Entry 5LSF (X-ray diffraction, 2.10 A resolution); this record covers chains A and C of the 4 polymer chains in the assembly.

== Chain A ==
Molecule: VP1
Source organism: Sacbrood virus
Reference sequence: Q9WCE9 (Q9WCE9_9VIRU); residues 1-243 here correspond to UniProt positions 756-998 (UniProt number = residue number + 755)
Sequence (243 residues; each row starts with the number of its first residue):
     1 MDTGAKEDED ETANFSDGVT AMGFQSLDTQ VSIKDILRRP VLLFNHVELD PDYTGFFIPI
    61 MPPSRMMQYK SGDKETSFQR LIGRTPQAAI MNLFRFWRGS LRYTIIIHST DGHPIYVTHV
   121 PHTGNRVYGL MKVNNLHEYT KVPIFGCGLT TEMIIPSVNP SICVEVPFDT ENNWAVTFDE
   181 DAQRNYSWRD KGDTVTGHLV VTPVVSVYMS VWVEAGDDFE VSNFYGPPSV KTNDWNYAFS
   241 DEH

== Chain C ==
Molecule: VP3
Source organism: Sacbrood virus
Reference sequence: I1U3P9 (I1U3P9_9VIRU); residues 1-273 here correspond to UniProt positions 429-701 (UniProt number = residue number + 428)
Sequence (273 residues; each row starts with the number of its first residue):
     1 DKPKDVSSIT IIPKPRLGFP HGKGKSDAVA MRVNPVALTS FQDVSAYPDE PRTTLDIARI
    61 WGLRSTFNWG SGDEHGKELF NTVLDPGLRF YDQDYEGQIT PMEYVTGLYN FWSGPIELRF
   121 DFVSNAFHTG TVIISAEYNR SSTNTDECQS HSTYTKTFHL GEQKSVHFTV PYIYDTVVRR
   181 NTASAYLPVT DYDKVDNVSR AQAMGIRAES KMRVKVRVVN VLRPVASTTS TIEVLVYMRG
   241 GKNYALHGLK QSTYWPSNSV VPIDSFPPDG YDP
Differences from the reference sequence: variant D43 (Glu471 in I1U3P9)

== Interface between chain A and chain C ==
Residue-residue contacts (244):
  M1(A) - D49(C)
  M1(A) - P51(C)
  M1(A) - I60(C)  hydrophobic
  D2(A) - I60(C)
  T3(A) - R59(C)  hydrogen bond (side chain-backbone)
  T3(A) - I60(C)
  T3(A) - W61(C)  hydrogen bond (backbone-backbone)
  T3(A) - R239(C)
  G4(A) - W61(C)
  G4(A) - R119(C)  hydrogen bond (backbone-side chain)
  A5(A) - W61(C)
  D8(A) - R119(C)  salt bridge
  D8(A) - H167(C)
  D10(A) - K156(C)  salt bridge
  D10(A) - Q163(C)  hydrogen bond
  D10(A) - S165(C)
  D10(A) - V166(C)
  D10(A) - H167(C)  hydrogen bond (side chain-backbone)
  T12(A) - K156(C)  hydrogen bond
  A13(A) - K156(C)  hydrogen bond (backbone-side chain)
  N14(A) - K156(C)  hydrogen bond
  N14(A) - H167(C)  hydrogen bond
  N14(A) - F168(C)
  N14(A) - T169(C)
  F15(A) - Y154(C)
  F15(A) - T155(C)
  F15(A) - F168(C)  hydrophobic
  F15(A) - T169(C)
  F15(A) - P171(C)  hydrophobic
  S16(A) - P115(C)
  S16(A) - T169(C)
  D17(A) - P115(C)
  D17(A) - K242(C)  salt bridge
  D17(A) - N243(C)  hydrogen bond (backbone-side chain)
  G18(A) - N243(C)  hydrogen bond (backbone-side chain)
  T20(A) - N243(C)
  A21(A) - S113(C)
  A21(A) - V177(C)
  A21(A) - V178(C)  hydrophobic
  M22(A) - A245(C)  hydrophobic
  M22(A) - L246(C)
  F24(A) - V177(C)  hydrophobic
  D28(A) - H247(C)  hydrogen bond (backbone-side chain)
  Q30(A) - Y109(C)  hydrogen bond (backbone-side chain)
  Q30(A) - H247(C)
  Q30(A) - G248(C)  hydrogen bond (side chain-backbone)
  Q30(A) - L249(C)  hydrogen bond (side chain-backbone)
  V31(A) - T53(C)
  V31(A) - T54(C)  hydrogen bond (backbone-backbone)
  V31(A) - L55(C)  hydrophobic
  V31(A) - Y109(C)
  V31(A) - L246(C)
  I33(A) - P51(C)
  I33(A) - R52(C)  hydrogen bond (backbone-backbone)
  I33(A) - T53(C)
  I33(A) - I57(C)  hydrophobic
  D35(A) - G22(C)
  D35(A) - K23(C)  salt bridge
  I36(A) - T54(C)
  I36(A) - Y109(C)
  R38(A) - H21(C)
  R38(A) - G22(C)
  R39(A) - H21(C)
  R39(A) - L249(C)
  P40(A) - F19(C)
  R65(A) - P256(C)
  R65(A) - N258(C)  hydrogen bond (side chain-backbone)
  R65(A) - S259(C)  hydrogen bond (side chain-backbone)
  M66(A) - P262(C)
  M66(A) - I263(C)  hydrogen bond (backbone-backbone)
  Q68(A) - P256(C)  hydrogen bond (side chain-backbone)
  Q68(A) - V260(C)
  Q68(A) - P262(C)
  Y69(A) - T190(C)
  Y69(A) - D191(C)  hydrogen bond
  K70(A) - V260(C)  hydrogen bond (side chain-backbone)
  S71(A) - T190(C)
  S71(A) - D191(C)  hydrogen bond
  S71(A) - Y192(C)
  D73(A) - P262(C)
  R80(A) - T190(C)  hydrogen bond
  R80(A) - D191(C)  salt bridge
  L81(A) - Y186(C)  hydrophobic
  L81(A) - Q251(C)
  R84(A) - L187(C)
  R84(A) - Q251(C)
  R84(A) - S252(C)  hydrogen bond (backbone-backbone)
  R84(A) - T253(C)  hydrogen bond (side chain-backbone)
  R84(A) - W255(C)
  P86(A) - L108(C)  hydrophobic
  P86(A) - K250(C)
  A89(A) - Y104(C)  hydrogen bond (backbone-side chain)
  A89(A) - L108(C)  hydrophobic
  I90(A) - L108(C)  hydrophobic
  N92(A) - Y104(C)
  N92(A) - P256(C)
  L93(A) - I57(C)  hydrophobic
  L93(A) - Y104(C)  hydrophobic
  F94(A) - P51(C)  hydrophobic
  R98(A) - T39(C)
  R98(A) - S40(C)  hydrogen bond (side chain-backbone)
  R98(A) - F41(C)
  R98(A) - V44(C)
  G99(A) - T39(C)
  G99(A) - F41(C)
  S100(A) - R32(C)
  S100(A) - T39(C)
  R102(A) - S26(C)  hydrogen bond
  R102(A) - A28(C)
  T104(A) - R16(C)
  V117(A) - M31(C)
  H119(A) - M31(C)
  G124(A) - F266(C)
  N125(A) - F266(C)
  N125(A) - P267(C)
  R126(A) - I263(C)
  R126(A) - D264(C)  salt bridge
  R126(A) - S265(C)
  R126(A) - F266(C)  hydrogen bond (backbone-backbone)
  R126(A) - Y271(C)
  V127(A) - S265(C)
  V127(A) - F266(C)
  V127(A) - P268(C)
  Y128(A) - I263(C)
  Y128(A) - S265(C)  hydrogen bond (backbone-side chain)
  M131(A) - P268(C)  hydrophobic
  T150(A) - M31(C)
  E152(A) - V29(C)
  E152(A) - M31(C)
  N159(A) - P15(C)  hydrogen bond (side chain-backbone)
  S161(A) - P15(C)  hydrogen bond (side chain-backbone)
  S161(A) - R16(C)  hydrogen bond
  I162(A) - R16(C)
  C163(A) - R16(C)
  C163(A) - A28(C)
  C163(A) - V29(C)  hydrogen bond (backbone-backbone)
  V164(A) - V29(C)
  E165(A) - V29(C)  hydrogen bond (backbone-backbone)
  E165(A) - A30(C)
  E165(A) - M31(C)  hydrogen bond (backbone-backbone)
  E165(A) - R32(C)  salt bridge
  P167(A) - M31(C)
  P167(A) - R32(C)
  F168(A) - T39(C)
  N173(A) - V44(C)
  W174(A) - V44(C)
  W174(A) - S45(C)
  W174(A) - A46(C)
  W174(A) - Y47(C)
  E180(A) - S259(C)  hydrogen bond (backbone-side chain)
  D181(A) - V261(C)
  A182(A) - V261(C)
  A182(A) - P262(C)
  A182(A) - I263(C)  hydrophobic
  A182(A) - D264(C)
  A182(A) - Y271(C)  hydrogen bond (backbone-side chain)
  Q183(A) - V261(C)
  Q183(A) - P262(C)  hydrogen bond (side chain-backbone)
  Q183(A) - D264(C)
  Q183(A) - Y271(C)
  R184(A) - Y271(C)
  N185(A) - Y271(C)  hydrogen bond (side chain-backbone)
  W188(A) - F266(C)  hydrophobic
  W188(A) - Y271(C)
  K191(A) - F266(C)
  K191(A) - Y271(C)  hydrogen bond
  W212(A) - F19(C)  hydrophobic
  D218(A) - R32(C)  salt bridge
  D218(A) - L38(C)
  D218(A) - T39(C)  hydrogen bond
  D218(A) - F41(C)
  F219(A) - F41(C)
  E220(A) - F41(C)
  E220(A) - A46(C)
  V221(A) - A46(C)
  S222(A) - Y47(C)
  S222(A) - E50(C)
  N223(A) - E50(C)  hydrogen bond (backbone-side chain)
  F224(A) - E50(C)  hydrogen bond (backbone-side chain)
  F224(A) - P51(C)  hydrophobic
  F224(A) - I60(C)  hydrophobic
  P227(A) - I99(C)
  P228(A) - Y104(C)
  S229(A) - G97(C)
  S229(A) - Q98(C)
  S229(A) - P256(C)
  S229(A) - S257(C)  hydrogen bond (backbone-backbone)
  V230(A) - E96(C)
  V230(A) - G97(C)  hydrogen bond (backbone-backbone)
  V230(A) - I99(C)  hydrophobic
  V230(A) - Y104(C)  hydrophobic
  V230(A) - Y254(C)  hydrophobic
  V230(A) - W255(C)
  V230(A) - S257(C)  hydrogen bond (backbone-side chain)
  K231(A) - Y95(C)
  K231(A) - E96(C)
  K231(A) - Y192(C)  hydrogen bond
  K231(A) - T253(C)
  K231(A) - Y254(C)
  K231(A) - W255(C)  hydrogen bond (backbone-backbone)
  K231(A) - S257(C)
  T232(A) - D94(C)
  T232(A) - Y95(C)  hydrogen bond (backbone-backbone)
  T232(A) - T253(C)  hydrogen bond (side chain-backbone)
  T232(A) - Y254(C)
  T232(A) - W255(C)
  N233(A) - D94(C)
  N233(A) - L187(C)
  N233(A) - Y192(C)
  N233(A) - W255(C)
  D234(A) - A183(C)
  D234(A) - S184(C)  hydrogen bond
  D234(A) - L187(C)
  D234(A) - T253(C)
  W235(A) - Y91(C)
  W235(A) - D92(C)
  W235(A) - Q93(C)  hydrogen bond (side chain-backbone)
  W235(A) - D94(C)  hydrogen bond
  W235(A) - R207(C)  hydrogen bond (backbone-side chain)
  N236(A) - V195(C)
  N236(A) - R200(C)  hydrogen bond
  Y237(A) - L187(C)  hydrophobic
  Y237(A) - V189(C)
  Y237(A) - Y192(C)
  Y237(A) - D193(C)  hydrogen bond (side chain-backbone)
  Y237(A) - V195(C)  hydrophobic
  Y237(A) - A203(C)
  A238(A) - R200(C)
  A238(A) - A203(C)  hydrophobic
  A238(A) - G205(C)
  A238(A) - R207(C)  hydrogen bond (backbone-side chain)
  F239(A) - N197(C)
  F239(A) - R200(C)
  F239(A) - A201(C)  hydrophobic
  F239(A) - I206(C)
  F239(A) - R207(C)  hydrogen bond (backbone-backbone)
  S240(A) - I206(C)
  S240(A) - R207(C)
  S240(A) - E209(C)
  D241(A) - I206(C)
  D241(A) - R207(C)  hydrogen bond (backbone-backbone)
  D241(A) - A208(C)
  D241(A) - E209(C)
  E242(A) - K211(C)  salt bridge
Interface residues without a listed pair, chain A (115 interface residues in all): E7, V19, Q25, S26, S32, M61, G72, F78, G83, T85, T118, T151, V166, G192, L199
Interface residues without a listed pair, chain C (114 interface residues in all): P20, D27, D56, L88, F90, P101, S199, P273

== In short ==
115 residues of chain A face 114 of chain C across their interface; the contacts include 62 hydrogen bonds and
9 salt bridges. Among the polar pairs are D8(A)-R119(C), D10(A)-K156(C) and D17(A)-K242(C).
Here chain A is VP1 and chain C is VP3, both from Sacbrood virus. Entry 5LSF (Sacbrood honeybee virus) was
determined by X-ray diffraction together with 5OYP, 6EGV, 6EGX, 6EH1 and 6EIW from the same study.
